9CVE - chains A and B of the 3 polymer chains in the assembly; structure by electron microscopy, 3.18 A resolution.

# Chain A (and B)
Molecule: Capsid protein
From: Tulane virus
Notes: chain B of this document is another copy of the same molecule, construct and numbering; everything in this record applies to it too
UniProt: B2Y6D0 (B2Y6D0_9CALI); numbering as in UniProt (aligned over 1-534)
Amino-acid sequence (534 residues; row label = number of the first residue in the row):
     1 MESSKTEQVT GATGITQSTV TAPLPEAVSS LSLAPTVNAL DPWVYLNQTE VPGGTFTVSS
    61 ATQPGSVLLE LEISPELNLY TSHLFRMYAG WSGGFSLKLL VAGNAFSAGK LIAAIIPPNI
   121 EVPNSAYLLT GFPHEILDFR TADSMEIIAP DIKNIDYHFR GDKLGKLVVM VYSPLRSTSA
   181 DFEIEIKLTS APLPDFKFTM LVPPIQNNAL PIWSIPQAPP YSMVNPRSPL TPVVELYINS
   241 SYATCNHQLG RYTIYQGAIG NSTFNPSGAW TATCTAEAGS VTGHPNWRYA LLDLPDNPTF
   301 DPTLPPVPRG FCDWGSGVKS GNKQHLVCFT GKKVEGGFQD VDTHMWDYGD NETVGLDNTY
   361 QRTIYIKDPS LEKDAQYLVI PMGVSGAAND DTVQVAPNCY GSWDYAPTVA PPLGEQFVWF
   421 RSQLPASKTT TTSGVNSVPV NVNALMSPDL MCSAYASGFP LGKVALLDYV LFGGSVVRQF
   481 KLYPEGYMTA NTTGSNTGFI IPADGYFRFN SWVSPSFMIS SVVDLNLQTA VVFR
Unresolved in the structure: 1-19, 528-534
Differences from the reference sequence: variant Ser3 (Asn in B2Y6D0), His284 (Asn in B2Y6D0), Val334 (Phe in B2Y6D0), Glu335 (Ala in B2Y6D0), Thr343 (Ala in B2Y6D0), Lys367 (Ser in B2Y6D0), Met451 (Ile in B2Y6D0), Cys452 (Arg in B2Y6D0)

# Chain A / chain B interface
Disulfides between the chains: Cys452(A)-Cys452(B)
Contacting residue pairs (81; chain A residue first):
  Thr36(A) - Trp43(B)  hydrogen bond
  Val37(A) - Trp43(B)
  Asn38(A) - Asp41(B)  hydrogen bond
  Asn38(A) - Trp43(B)
  Ala39(A) - Asp41(B)
  Asp41(A) - Asn38(B)  hydrogen bond
  Asp41(A) - Ala39(B)
  Asp41(A) - Tyr88(B)  hydrogen bond
  Trp43(A) - Thr36(B)  hydrogen bond
  Trp43(A) - Val37(B)
  Trp43(A) - Asn38(B)
  Trp43(A) - Leu201(B)
  Asn47(A) - Leu201(B)
  Leu79(A) - Pro204(B)
  Tyr80(A) - Met87(B)  hydrophobic
  Tyr80(A) - Leu201(B)  hydrophobic
  Tyr80(A) - Val202(B)
  Tyr80(A) - Pro203(B)
  Tyr80(A) - Pro204(B)
  His83(A) - His83(B)  hydrogen bond
  His83(A) - Arg86(B)
  His83(A) - Met87(B)
  His83(A) - Pro204(B)
  Leu84(A) - Leu84(B)  hydrophobic
  Leu84(A) - Met87(B)  hydrophobic
  Arg86(A) - His83(B)
  Met87(A) - Tyr80(B)
  Met87(A) - His83(B)
  Met87(A) - Leu84(B)  hydrophobic
  Tyr88(A) - Asp41(B)  hydrogen bond
  Leu201(A) - Tyr80(B)  hydrophobic
  Val202(A) - Tyr80(B)
  Pro203(A) - Tyr80(B)
  Pro204(A) - Leu79(B)
  Pro204(A) - His83(B)
  Pro204(A) - Ile212(B)
  Ile212(A) - Ile205(B)  hydrophobic
  Ser222(A) - Asn265(B)
  Met223(A) - Asn265(B)  hydrogen bond (backbone-side chain)
  Val224(A) - Asn265(B)
  Pro229(A) - Ser267(B)
  Leu230(A) - Leu230(B)  hydrophobic
  Leu230(A) - Ser267(B)  hydrogen bond (backbone-side chain)
  Leu230(A) - Thr271(B)
  Pro232(A) - Gly268(B)
  Asn265(A) - Tyr221(B)
  Asn265(A) - Ser222(B)
  Asn265(A) - Met223(B)  hydrogen bond (side chain-backbone)
  Asn265(A) - Val224(B)
  Ser267(A) - Pro229(B)
  Ser267(A) - Leu230(B)  hydrogen bond (side chain-backbone)
  Gly268(A) - Pro232(B)
  Thr271(A) - Leu230(B)
  Gly336(A) - Ala426(B)  hydrogen bond (backbone-backbone)
  Gly336(A) - Pro439(B)
  Gly337(A) - Ala426(B)
  Phe338(A) - Pro425(B)  hydrophobic
  Phe338(A) - Ala426(B)  hydrogen bond (backbone-backbone)
  Phe338(A) - Ser427(B)
  Phe338(A) - Lys428(B)  hydrogen bond (backbone-backbone)
  Gln339(A) - Lys428(B)  hydrogen bond (side chain-backbone)
  Gln339(A) - Thr429(B)
  Gln339(A) - Thr430(B)
  Asp340(A) - Lys428(B)  hydrogen bond (backbone-backbone)
  Asp340(A) - Thr429(B)  hydrogen bond
  Asp340(A) - Thr430(B)  hydrogen bond
  Asp340(A) - Thr431(B)
  Val341(A) - Phe329(B)  hydrophobic
  Pro425(A) - Phe338(B)  hydrophobic
  Ala426(A) - Gly336(B)
  Ala426(A) - Gly337(B)
  Ala426(A) - Phe338(B)  hydrogen bond (backbone-backbone)
  Ser427(A) - Phe338(B)
  Lys428(A) - Phe338(B)
  Lys428(A) - Gln339(B)  hydrogen bond (backbone-side chain)
  Lys428(A) - Asp340(B)  hydrogen bond (backbone-backbone)
  Thr429(A) - Gln339(B)
  Thr430(A) - Gln339(B)
  Pro439(A) - Gly336(B)
  Asp449(A) - Phe264(B)
  Cys452(A) - Cys452(B)  disulfide
Also at the interface, not in a pair above, chain A (52 interface residues in all): Val44, Ile205, Tyr221, Phe264, Phe329, Glu335, Ser453, Ala456
Also at the interface, not in a pair above, chain B (52 interface residues in all): Val44, Asn47, Thr231, Val341, Asp449, Ala456

# Overview
Chain A and chain B each contribute 52 residues to their interface; the contacts include 1 disulfide bond and
21 hydrogen bonds. Polar pairs include Thr36(A)-Trp43(B), Asn38(A)-Asp41(B) and Asp41(A)-Tyr88(B).
Both chains are Capsid protein (Tulane virus). Entry 9CVE (Cryo-EM structure of Tulane virus 9-6-17 variant
capsid protein VP1 5-12-18) was determined by electron microscopy (same publication as 9CVF, 9CVG, 8VGR, 8VJR
and 8VJS).
